PDB entry 2GO5 | electron microscopy, 7.40 A resolution (low resolution: residue-level contacts below are approximate; hydrogen-bond / salt-bridge calls are withheld) | chains A and W of the 9 polymer chains in the assembly

[Chain A]
Molecule: Srp RNA
Source organism: Canis sp
Sequence (127 nucleotides; numbered 112 to 238; the number before each row is that of its first residue):
   112 GACACUAAGU UCGGCAUCAA UAUGGUGACC UCCCGGGAGC GGGGGACCAC CAGGUUGCCU
   172 AAGGAGGGGU GAACCGGCCC AGGUCGGAAA CGGAGCAGGU CAAAACUCCC GUGCUGAUCA
   232 GUAGUGU

[Chain W]
Protein: Signal recognition particle 54 kDa protein (SRP54)
Source organism: Canis sp
UniProt: P61010 (SRP54_CANFA); residue numbers follow UniProt; this construct covers 326-434
Chain sequence (109 residues; each row starts with the number of its first residue):
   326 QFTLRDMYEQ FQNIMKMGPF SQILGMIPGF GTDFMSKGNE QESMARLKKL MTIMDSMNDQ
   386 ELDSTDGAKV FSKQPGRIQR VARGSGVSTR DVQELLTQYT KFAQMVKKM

[Interface between chain A and chain W]
Pairs across the interface - 25 pairs, chain A then chain W:
  A184(A) / Asn-383(W)
  A184(A) / Gln-399(W)
  A184(A) / Gly-401(W)
  A184(A) / Arg-402(W)
  A184(A) / Arg-405(W)
  C185(A) / Arg-405(W)
  C185(A) / Arg-408(W)
  A192(A) / Asp-380(W)
  G193(A) / Thr-377(W)
  G193(A) / Ser-381(W)
  G193(A) / Gly-409(W)
  G193(A) / Ser-410(W)
  G194(A) / Arg-408(W)
  G194(A) / Gly-409(W)
  G194(A) / Ser-410(W)
  G194(A) / Gly-411(W)
  U195(A) / Gly-411(W)
  C207(A) / Asp-380(W)
  C207(A) / Ser-381(W)
  C207(A) / Arg-405(W)
  C207(A) / Gly-409(W)
  A208(A) / Asp-380(W)
  A208(A) / Ser-381(W)
  A208(A) / Met-382(W)
  G209(A) / Asp-384(W)
Interface residues without a listed pair, chain A (10 interface residues in all): G206
Interface residues without a listed pair, chain W (15 interface residues in all): Glu-386

[Overview]
The interface between chain A and chain W involves 10 residues on one side and 15 on the other.
Chain A is Srp RNA and chain W is Signal recognition particle 54 kDa protein (SRP54), both from Canis sp; the
structure, Structure of signal recognition particle receptor (SR) in complex with signal recognition particle
(SRP) and ribosome ..., was determined by electron microscopy.
